PDB entry 3P37 | X-ray diffraction, 2.38 A resolution | chains A and E

== Chain A ==
Protein: Serine/threonine-protein kinase PLK1
Source organism: Homo sapiens
Notes: EC 2.7.11.21; fragment: Polo-box domain
UniProt: P53350 (PLK1_HUMAN); residue numbers follow UniProt; this construct covers 371-594
Amino-acid sequence (232 residues; each row starts with the number of its first residue; note: 362 numbers in that range are skipped by the numbering (no residue carries them; nothing is unmodelled there)):
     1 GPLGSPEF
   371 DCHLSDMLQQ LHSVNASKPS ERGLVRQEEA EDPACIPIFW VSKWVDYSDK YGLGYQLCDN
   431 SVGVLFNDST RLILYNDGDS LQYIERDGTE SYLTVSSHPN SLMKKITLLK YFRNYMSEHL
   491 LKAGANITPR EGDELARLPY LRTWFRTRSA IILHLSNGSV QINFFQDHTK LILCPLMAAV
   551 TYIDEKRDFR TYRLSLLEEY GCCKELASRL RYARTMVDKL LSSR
Unresolved in the structure: 1-8
Sequence notes: expression tag (1-8)
UniProt features mapped onto this chain:
  - region: Ala493 to Arg507 (Linker), His538 to Lys540 (Important for interaction with phosphorylated proteins)
  - modified residue: Ser375 (Phosphoserine), Ser450 (Phosphoserine), Thr498 (Phosphothreonine)
  - cross-link: Lys492 (Glycyl lysine isopeptide (Lys-Gly) (interchain with G-Cter in ubiquitin))
  - mutagenesis: Trp414 (W414F: Abolishes interaction with CDC25C and reduces centrosomal localization; W414F: No effect on centrosomal localization, nor on S-phase progression; when asscociated with A-427 ...), Val415 (V415A: Loss of centrosomal localization and of S-phase progression; when associated with A- 414 and A-427), Leu427 (L427A: No effect on centrosomal localization, nor on S-phase progression; when associated with A-414. Loss of centrosomal localization and of S-phase progression; when associated with A- 414 and A-415), Lys492 (K492R: Severe mitotic defects leading to prometaphase delay. Increased localization at kinetochores leading to increased levels of phosphorylated BUBR1), His538 (H538A: In pincer mutant; loss of centrosomal location and decreased interaction with phosphorylated CDC25C and BUB1; when associated with M-540), Lys540 (K540M: In pincer mutant; loss of centrosomal location and decreased interaction with phosphorylated CDC25C and BUB1; when associated with A-538)
From the paper describing this entry:
  - binding site for phosphopeptide (chain E): Val415, Tyr417, Tyr421, Tyr481, Phe482, Tyr485
  - mutagenesis - Y417A/Y421A: decreased binding to phosphopeptide (chain E)
  - conformationally variable residues (side-chain flip): Tyr481

== Chain E ==
Protein: phosphopeptide
Amino-acid sequence (11 residues; numbered 70 to 80; the number before each row is that of its first residue):
    70 XFDPPLHSTA X
Unresolved in the structure: 80
Modified residues: ACE (acetyl group) at position 70; Thr78 (phosphothreonine; TPO); NH2 (amino group) at position 80
From the paper describing this entry:
  - post-translational modification sites: Thr78 (citing earlier work)

== Chain A / chain E interface ==
Pairs across the interface (28):
  Lys413(A) - Ser77(E)
  Trp414(A) - Leu75(E)
  Trp414(A) - His76(E)
  Trp414(A) - Ser77(E)  hydrogen bond (backbone-backbone)
  Val415(A) - Pro73(E)  hydrophobic
  Val415(A) - Leu75(E)
  Asp416(A) - Pro74(E)
  Asp416(A) - Leu75(E)  hydrogen bond (backbone-backbone)
  Tyr417(A) - ACE_70(E)
  Tyr417(A) - Phe71(E)  hydrophobic
  Tyr417(A) - Asp72(E)  hydrogen bond (side chain-backbone)
  Tyr417(A) - Pro73(E)  hydrophobic
  Tyr417(A) - Pro74(E)
  Asp419(A) - Pro74(E)
  Tyr481(A) - Phe71(E)  hydrophobic
  Phe482(A) - Phe71(E)
  Tyr485(A) - Pro73(E)
  Tyr485(A) - His76(E)  hydrogen bond
  His489(A) - Ala79(E)
  Leu490(A) - His76(E)
  Leu490(A) - Ser77(E)
  Leu490(A) - Thr78(E)
  Leu490(A) - Ala79(E)  hydrophobic
  Leu491(A) - Thr78(E)  hydrogen bond (backbone-backbone)
  Leu491(A) - Ala79(E)
  Arg516(A) - Leu75(E)
  His538(A) - Thr78(E)
  Lys540(A) - Thr78(E)
Interface residues without a listed pair, chain A (17 interface residues in all): Tyr421, Phe534
From the paper, about this interface:
  - specific contacts: Tyr485(A)-Pro73(E)

== In short ==
17 residues of chain A and 10 residues of chain E are in contact; the contacts include 5 hydrogen bonds. Polar
contacts include Tyr417(A)-Asp72(E), Tyr485(A)-His76(E) and Trp414(A)-Ser77(E). The authors report a contact
between Tyr485(A) and Pro73(E). From the paper: a binding site for phosphopeptide (chain E) at Val415(A),
Tyr417(A) and Tyr421(A) among others; Y417A/Y421A of chain A reduce binding to phosphopeptide (chain E).
Here chain A is Serine/threonine-protein kinase PLK1 (Homo sapiens) and chain E is phosphopeptide. Entry 3P37
(Polo-like kinase I Polo-box domain in complex with FDPPLHSpTA phosphopeptide from PBIP1) was determined by
X-ray diffraction, deposited together with 3P2Z, 3P34, 3P35, 3P36 and 3Q1I.
